PDB entry 8E2L | electron microscopy, 3.51 A resolution | chains M and E of the 7 polymer chains in the assembly

[Chain M]
Molecule: 15-nt DNA strand
Sequence (15 nucleotides; row label = number of the first residue in the row):
     6 TTTTTTTTTTTTTTT
Not modelled in the structure: 18-20

[Chain E]
Protein: Twinkle mtDNA helicase
Organism: Lates calcarifer
UniProt: A0A4W6C5C5 (A0A4W6C5C5_LATCA); residues 1-517 here correspond to UniProt positions 128-644 (UniProt number = residue number + 127)
Sequence (542 residues; numbered 1 to 542; the number before each row is that of its first residue):
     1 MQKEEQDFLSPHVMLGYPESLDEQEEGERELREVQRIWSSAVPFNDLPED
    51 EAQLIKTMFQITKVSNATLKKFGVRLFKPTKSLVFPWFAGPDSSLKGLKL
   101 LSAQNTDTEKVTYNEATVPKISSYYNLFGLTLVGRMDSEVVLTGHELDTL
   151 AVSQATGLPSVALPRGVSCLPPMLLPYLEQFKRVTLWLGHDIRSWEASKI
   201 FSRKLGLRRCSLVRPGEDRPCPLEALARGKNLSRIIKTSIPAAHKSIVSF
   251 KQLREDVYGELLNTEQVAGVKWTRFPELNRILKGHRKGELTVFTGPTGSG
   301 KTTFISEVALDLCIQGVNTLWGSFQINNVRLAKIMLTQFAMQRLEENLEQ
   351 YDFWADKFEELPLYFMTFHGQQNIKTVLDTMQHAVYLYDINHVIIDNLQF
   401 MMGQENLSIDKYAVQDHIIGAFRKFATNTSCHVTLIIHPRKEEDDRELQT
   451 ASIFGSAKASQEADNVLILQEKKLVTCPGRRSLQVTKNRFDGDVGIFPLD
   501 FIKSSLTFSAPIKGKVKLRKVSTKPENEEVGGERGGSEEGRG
Not modelled in the structure: 1-241, 405-408, 513-542
Sequence notes: engineered mutation Gln325 (Glu452 in A0A4W6C5C5)
Metal / ion sites: Mg2+: Thr302, Gln325 (together with ATP)
Ligand contacts:
  - ATP (adenosine-5'-triphosphate), molecule 1: Pro296, Thr297, Gly298, Ser299, Gly300, Lys301, Thr302, Thr303, Gln325, Asn397, His438, Gly479, Arg481, Phe501, Lys503, Leu506, Phe508
  - ATP, molecule 2: Gln461, Lys487, Asn488, Arg489, Asp491, Gly492
From the paper describing this entry:
  - binding site for ATP: Lys301, Gln325, His438, Gln461, Arg481, Lys487, Arg489, Phe501
  - mutagenesis - R481A (10-fold), F501A (10-fold), F501Y: decreased binding to ATP
  - mutagenesis - H438A, R489A: decreased catalytic activity on ATP
  - mutagenesis - H438A, R440A, S456A, R489A: abolished binding to the 15-nt DNA strand (chain M)
  - binding site for the 15-nt DNA strand (chain M): Tyr412, Arg440, Lys441, Gly455, Ser456, Ala457
  - mutagenesis - R440A, S456A: abolished catalytic activity
  - mutagenesis - K441A: decreased expression
  - mutagenesis - W195L, K199E, Y386A, Y388C: decreased catalytic activity
  - disease-associated variants - W195L, K199E, Y388C: decreased catalytic activity
  - mutagenesis - Y386A: decreased stability
  - disease-associated variants - W195L, K199E, Y388C: decreased stability
  - mutagenesis - E325Q: abolished catalytic activity on ATP
  - mutagenesis - E325Q: unchanged binding to the 15-nt DNA strand (chain M)
  - catalytic residues: His438

[Interface between chain M and chain E]
Contacting residue pairs (9; chain M residue first):
  DT8(M) - Tyr412(E)  base contact
  DT8(M) - Ser456(E)  hydrogen bond to the phosphate
  DT8(M) - Ala457(E)  hydrogen bond to the phosphate
  DT9(M) - Tyr412(E)  hydrogen bond to the sugar
  DT9(M) - Arg440(E)  salt bridge to the phosphate
  DT9(M) - Ile453(E)  phosphate contact
  DT9(M) - Gly455(E)  phosphate contact
  DT10(M) - Lys441(E)  hydrogen bond to the phosphate
  DT11(M) - Lys441(E)  salt bridge to the phosphate
Other interface residues (no listed pair), chain E (8 interface residues in all): Phe454

[In short]
4 residues of chain M and 8 residues of chain E are in contact; the contacts include 4 hydrogen bonds and 2
salt bridges. Among the polar pairs are DT9(M)-Tyr412(E), DT8(M)-Ser456(E) and DT8(M)-Ala457(E). From the
paper: the catalytic residue His438(E); H438A, R440A and S456A of chain E, among others, abolish binding to
the 15-nt DNA strand (chain M); 13 substitutions were tested in all.
Chain M is a 15-nt DNA strand and chain E is Twinkle mtDNA helicase (Lates calcarifer); the structure,
Structure of Lates calcarifer Twinkle helicase with ATP and DNA, was determined by electron microscopy.
